4AKG - chains A and B; structure by X-ray diffraction, 3.30 A resolution.

[Chain A (and B)]
Name: Glutathione S-transferase class-mu 26 kDa isozyme, dynein heavy chain cytoplasmic
Source organism: Schistosoma japonicum
Notes: EC 2.5.1.18; chain B of this document is another copy of the same molecule, construct and numbering; everything in this record applies to it too
UniProtKB: chimeric construct of P08515, P36022: residues 1-217 from P08515 (GST26_SCHJA) positions 2-218 (UniProt number = residue number + 1); residues 1364-3038 from P36022 positions 1364-3038 (same numbers); residues 3292-4092 from P36022 positions 3292-4092 (same numbers)
Amino-acid sequence (2695 residues; row label = number of the first residue in the row; note: 1397 numbers in that range are skipped by the numbering (no residue carries them; nothing is unmodelled there)):
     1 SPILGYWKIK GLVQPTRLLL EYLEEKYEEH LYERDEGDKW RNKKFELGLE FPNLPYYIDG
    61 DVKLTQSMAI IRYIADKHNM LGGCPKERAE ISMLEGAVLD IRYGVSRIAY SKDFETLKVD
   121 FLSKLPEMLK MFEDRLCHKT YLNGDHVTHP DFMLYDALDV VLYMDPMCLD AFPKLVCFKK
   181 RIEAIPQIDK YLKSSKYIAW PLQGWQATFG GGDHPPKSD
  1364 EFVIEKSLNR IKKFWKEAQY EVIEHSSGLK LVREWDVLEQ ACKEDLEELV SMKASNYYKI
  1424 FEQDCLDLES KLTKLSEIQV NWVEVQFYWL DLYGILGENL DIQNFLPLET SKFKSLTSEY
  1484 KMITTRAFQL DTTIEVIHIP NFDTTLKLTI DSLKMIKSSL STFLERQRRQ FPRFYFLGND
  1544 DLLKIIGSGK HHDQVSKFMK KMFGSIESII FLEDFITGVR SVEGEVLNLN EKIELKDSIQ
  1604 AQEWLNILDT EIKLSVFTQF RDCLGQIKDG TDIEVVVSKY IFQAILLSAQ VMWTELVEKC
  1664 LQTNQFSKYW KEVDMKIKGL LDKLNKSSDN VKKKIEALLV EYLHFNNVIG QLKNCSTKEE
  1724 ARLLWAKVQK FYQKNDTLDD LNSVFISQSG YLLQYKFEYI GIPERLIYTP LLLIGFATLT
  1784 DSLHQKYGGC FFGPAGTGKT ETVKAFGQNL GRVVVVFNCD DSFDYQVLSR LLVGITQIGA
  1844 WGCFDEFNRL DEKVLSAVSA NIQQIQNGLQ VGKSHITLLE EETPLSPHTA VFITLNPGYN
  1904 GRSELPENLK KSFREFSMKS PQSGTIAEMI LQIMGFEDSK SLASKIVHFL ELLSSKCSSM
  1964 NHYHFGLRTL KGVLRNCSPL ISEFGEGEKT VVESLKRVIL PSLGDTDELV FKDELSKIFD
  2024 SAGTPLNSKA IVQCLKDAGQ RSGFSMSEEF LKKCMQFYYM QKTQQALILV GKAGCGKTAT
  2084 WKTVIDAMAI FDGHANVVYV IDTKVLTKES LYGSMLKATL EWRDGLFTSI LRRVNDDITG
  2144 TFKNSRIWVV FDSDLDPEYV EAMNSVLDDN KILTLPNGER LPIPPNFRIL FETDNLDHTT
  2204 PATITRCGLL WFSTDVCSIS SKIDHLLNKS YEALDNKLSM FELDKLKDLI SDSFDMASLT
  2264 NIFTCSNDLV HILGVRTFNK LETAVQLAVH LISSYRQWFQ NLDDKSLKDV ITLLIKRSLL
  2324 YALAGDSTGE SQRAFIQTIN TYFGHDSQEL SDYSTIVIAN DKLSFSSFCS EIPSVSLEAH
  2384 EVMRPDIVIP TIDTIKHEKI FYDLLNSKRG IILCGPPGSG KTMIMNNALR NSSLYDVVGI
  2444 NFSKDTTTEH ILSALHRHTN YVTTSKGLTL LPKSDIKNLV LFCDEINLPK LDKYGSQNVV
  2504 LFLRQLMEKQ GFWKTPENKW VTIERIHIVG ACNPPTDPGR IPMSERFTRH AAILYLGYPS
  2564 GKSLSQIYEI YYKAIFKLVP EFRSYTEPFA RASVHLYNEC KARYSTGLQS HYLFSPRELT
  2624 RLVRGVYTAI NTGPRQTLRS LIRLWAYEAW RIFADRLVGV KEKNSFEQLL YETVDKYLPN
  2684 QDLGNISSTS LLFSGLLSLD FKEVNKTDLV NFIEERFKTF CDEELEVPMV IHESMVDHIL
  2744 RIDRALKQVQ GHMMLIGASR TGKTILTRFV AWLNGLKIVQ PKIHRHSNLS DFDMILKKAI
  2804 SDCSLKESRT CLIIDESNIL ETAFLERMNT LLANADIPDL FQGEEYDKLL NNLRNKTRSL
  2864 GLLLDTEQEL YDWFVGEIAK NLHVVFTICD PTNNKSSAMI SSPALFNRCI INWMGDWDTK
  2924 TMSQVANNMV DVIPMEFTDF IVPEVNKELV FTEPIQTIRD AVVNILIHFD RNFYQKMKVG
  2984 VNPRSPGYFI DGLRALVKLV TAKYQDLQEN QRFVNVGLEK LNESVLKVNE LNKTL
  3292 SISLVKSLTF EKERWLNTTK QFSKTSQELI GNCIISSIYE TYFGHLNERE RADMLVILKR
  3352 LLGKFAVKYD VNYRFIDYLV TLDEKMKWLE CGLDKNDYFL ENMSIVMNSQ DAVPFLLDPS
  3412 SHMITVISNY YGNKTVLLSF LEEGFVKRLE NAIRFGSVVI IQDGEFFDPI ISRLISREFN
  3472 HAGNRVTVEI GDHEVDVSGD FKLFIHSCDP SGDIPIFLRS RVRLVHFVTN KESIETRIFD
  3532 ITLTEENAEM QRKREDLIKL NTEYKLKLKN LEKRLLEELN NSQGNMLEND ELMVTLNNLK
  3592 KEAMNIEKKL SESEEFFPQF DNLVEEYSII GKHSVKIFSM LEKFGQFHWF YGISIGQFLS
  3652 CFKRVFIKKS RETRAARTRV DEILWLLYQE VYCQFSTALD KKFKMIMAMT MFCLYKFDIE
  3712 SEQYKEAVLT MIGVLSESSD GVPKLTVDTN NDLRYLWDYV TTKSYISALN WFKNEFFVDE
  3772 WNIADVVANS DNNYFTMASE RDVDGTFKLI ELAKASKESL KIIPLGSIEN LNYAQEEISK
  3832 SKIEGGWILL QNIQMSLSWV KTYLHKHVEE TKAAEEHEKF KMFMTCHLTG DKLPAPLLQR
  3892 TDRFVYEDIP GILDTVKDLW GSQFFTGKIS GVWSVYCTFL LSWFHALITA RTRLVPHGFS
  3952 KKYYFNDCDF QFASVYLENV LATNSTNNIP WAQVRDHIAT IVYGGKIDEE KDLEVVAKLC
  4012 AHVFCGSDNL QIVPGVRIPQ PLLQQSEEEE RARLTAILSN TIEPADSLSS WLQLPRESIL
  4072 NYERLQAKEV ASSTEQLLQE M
Disordered / not traced: 217-219, 1364, 2944-2959, 3029-3038, 3292-3296, 3659-3668
Construct notes: linker (218-219); conflict Ile1630 (Leu in P36022), Asp3782 (Glu in P36022)
Curated features (UniProtKB/Swiss-Prot):
  - binding site (glutathione): Tyr6, Trp7, Trp40 to Lys44, Asn53, Leu54, Gln66, Ser67
  - binding site (substrate): Tyr110
  - binding site (ATP): Gly1796 to Thr1803, Gly2074 to Thr2081, Gly2418 to Thr2425, Gly2760 to Thr2767
Bound ions: Mg2+: Thr2081, Glu2195 (together with ATP)
Ligand contacts:
  - ADP (adenosine-5'-diphosphate): Ile2390, Val2391, Ile2392, Thr2394, Thr2397, Pro2419, Pro2420, Gly2421, Ser2422, Gly2423, Lys2424, Thr2425, Met2426, Ile2570, Tyr2571, Tyr2574, Pro2619, Arg2620, Thr2623
  - ATP (adenosine-5'-triphosphate): Gly2046, Phe2047, Ser2048, Phe2053, Gly2074, Lys2075, Ala2076, Gly2077, Cys2078, Gly2079, Lys2080, Thr2081, Ala2082, Asp2155, Glu2195, Val2219, Cys2220, Ser2224, Lys2225, His2228, Leu2229, Arg2507, Glu2511, Arg2549, Arg2552
What the authors report for this chain:
  - catalytic residues: Glu2819 (proposed by the authors, not directly observed)

[Chain A / chain B interface]
Interface residues of chain A (facing chain B), 1 residues: Glu50
Interface residues of chain B (facing chain A), 1 residues: Met131

[Summary]
Chain A and chain B each contribute 1 residues to their interface. Ligands of chain A: ATP and ADP. The Mg2+
site is built by Thr2081(A) and Glu2195(A). Curated annotation (UniProt) lists 11 glutathione-binding
residues, substrate-binding residue Tyr110(A) and 32 ATP-binding residues on chain A. From the paper: the
catalytic residue Glu2819(A).
Both chains are Glutathione S-transferase class-mu 26 kDa isozyme, dynein heavy chain cytoplasmic (Schistosoma
japonicum). Entry 4AKG (Dynein Motor Domain - ATP complex) was determined by X-ray diffraction, deposited
together with 4AI6, 4AKH and 4AKI.
